Entry 9AUI (electron microscopy, 3.80 A resolution); this record covers chains E and F of the 12 polymer chains in the assembly.

== Chain E (and F) ==
Protein: HIV-1 BG505 DS-SOSIP glycoprotein gp41
Organism: Human immunodeficiency virus 1
Notes: chain F of this document is another copy of the same molecule, construct and numbering; everything in this record applies to it too
Reference sequence: Q2N0S6 (Q2N0S6_9HIV1); residues 512-664 here correspond to UniProt positions 509-661 (UniProt number = residue number - 3)
Chain sequence (153 residues; row label = number of the first residue in the row):
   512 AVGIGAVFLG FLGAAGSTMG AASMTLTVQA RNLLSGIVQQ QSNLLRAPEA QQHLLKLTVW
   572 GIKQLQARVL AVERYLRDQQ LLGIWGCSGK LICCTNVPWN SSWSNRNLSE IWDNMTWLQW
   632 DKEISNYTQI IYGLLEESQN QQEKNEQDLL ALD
Disordered / not traced: 512-519, 547-568
Disulfide bonds: C598-C604
Construct notes: engineered mutation P559 (Ile556 in Q2N0S6), C605 (Thr602 in Q2N0S6)

== Chain E / chain F interface ==
Residue-residue contacts (12; chain E residue first):
  Q577(E) - L576(F)
  Q577(E) - R579(F)  hydrogen bond
  V580(E) - R579(F)
  V580(E) - V580(F)  hydrophobic
  L581(E) - R579(F)
  E584(E) - R579(F)  salt bridge
  L587(E) - V583(F)  hydrophobic
  L587(E) - Y586(F)  hydrophobic
  R588(E) - S546(F)
  Q591(E) - L545(F)
  Q591(E) - Y586(F)
  Q658(E) - I603(F)
Also at the interface, not in a pair above, chain E (11 interface residues in all): V583, E654, L661
Also at the interface, not in a pair above, chain F (12 interface residues in all): R542, L587, L602, C605

== Overview ==
The interface between chain E and chain F involves 11 residues on one side and 12 on the other; the contacts
include 1 hydrogen bond and 1 salt bridge. Among the polar pairs are E584(E)-R579(F) and Q577(E)-R579(F).
Both chains are HIV-1 BG505 DS-SOSIP glycoprotein gp41 (Human immunodeficiency virus 1). Entry 9AUI (Cryo-EM
structure of CH848.d949.10.17.GS-DH270.UCA4) was determined by electron microscopy together with 9AUG and 9AUH
from the same study.
